1KD1 - chains A and N of the 30 polymer chains in the assembly; structure by X-ray diffraction, 3.00 A resolution.

# Chain A
Molecule: 23S RRNA
Organism: Haloarcula marismortui
Sequence (2922 nucleotides; each row starts with the number of its first residue):
     2 UUGGCUACUAUGCCAGCUGGUGGAUUGCUCGGCUCAGGCGCUGAUGAAGG
    52 ACGUGCCAAGCUGCGAUAAGCCAUGGGGAGCCGCACGGAGGCGAAGAACC
   102 AUGGAUUUCCGAAUGAGAAUCUCUCUAACAAUUGCUUCGCGCAAUGAGGA
   152 ACCCCGAGAACUGAAACAUCUCAGUAUCGGGAGGAACAGAAAACGCAAUG
   202 UGAUGUCGUUAGUAACCGCGAGUGAACGCGAUACAGCCCAAACCGAAGCC
   252 CUCACGGGCAAUGUGGUGUCAGGGCUACCUCUCAUCAGCCGACCGUCUCG
   302 ACGAAGUCUCUUGGAACAGAGCGUGAUACAGGGUGACAACCCCGUACUCG
   352 AGACCAGUACGACGUGCGGUAGUGCCAGAGUAGCGGGGGUUGGAUAUCCC
   402 UCGCGAAUAACGCAGGCAUCGACUGCGAAGGCUAAACACAACCUGAGACC
   452 GAUAGUGAACAAGUAGUGUGAACGAACGCUGCAAAGUACCCUCAGAAGGG
   502 AGGCGAAAUAGAGCAUGAAAUCAGUUGGCGAUCGAGCGACAGGGCAUACA
   552 AGGUCCCUCGACGAAUGACCGACGCGCGAGCGUCCAGUAAGACUCACGGG
   602 AAGCCGAUGUUCUGUCGUACGUUUUGAAAAACGAGCCAGGGAGUGUGUCU
   652 GCAUGGCAAGUCUAACCGGAGUAUCCGGGGAGGCACAGGGAAACCGACAU
   702 GGCCGCAGGGCUUUGCCCGAGGGCCGCCGUCUUCAAGGGCGGGGAGCCAU
   752 GUGGACACGACCCGAAUCCGGACGAUCUACGCAUGGACAAGAUGAAGCGU
   802 GCCGAAAGGCACGUGGAAGUCUGUUAGAGUUGGUGUCCUACAAUACCCUC
   852 UCGUGAUCUAUGUGUAGGGGUGAAAGGCCCAUCGAGUCCGGCAACAGCUG
   902 GUUCCAAUCGAAACAUGUCGAAGCAUGACCUCCGCCGAGGUAGUCUGUGA
   952 GGUAGAGCGACCGAUUGGUGUGUCCGCCUCCGAGAGGAGUCGGCACACCU
  1002 GUCAAACUCCAAACUUACAGACGCCGUUUGACGCGGGGAUUCCGGUGCGC
  1052 GGGGUAAGCCUGUGUACCAGGAGGGGAACAACCCAGAGAUAGGUUAAGGU
  1102 CCCCAAGUGUGGAUUAAGUGUAAUCCUCUGAAGGUGGUCUCGAGCCCUAG
  1152 ACAGCCGGGAGGUGAGCUUAGAAGCAGCUACCCUCUAAGAAAAGCGUAAC
  1202 AGCUUACCGGCCGAGGUUUGAGGCGCCCAAAAUGAUCGGGACUCAAAUCC
  1252 ACCACCGAGACCUGUCCGUACCACUCAUACUGGUAAUCGAGUAGAUUGGC
  1302 GCUCUAAUUGGAUGGAAGUAGGGGUGAAAACUCCUAUGGACCGAUUAGUG
  1352 ACGAAAAUCCUGGCCAUAGUAGCAGCGAUAGUCGGGUGAGAACCCCGACG
  1402 GCCUAAUGGAUAAGGGUUCCUCAGCACUGCUGAUCAGCUGAGGGUUAGCC
  1452 GGUCCUAAGUCAUACCGCAACUCGACUAUGACGAAAUGGGAAACGGGUUA
  1502 AUAUUCCCGUGCCACUAUGCAGUGAAAGUUGACGCCCUGGGGUCGAUCAC
  1552 GCUGGGCAUUCGCCCAGUCGAACCGUCCAACUCCGUGGAAGCCGUAAUGG
  1602 CAGGAAGCGGACGAACGGCGGCAUAGGGAAACGUGAUUCAACCUGGGGCC
  1652 CAUGAAAAGACGAGCAUAGUGUCCGUACCGAGAACCGACACAGGUGUCCA
  1702 UGGCGGCGAAAGCCAAGGCCUGUCGGGAGCAACCAACGUUAGGGAAUUCG
  1752 GCAAGUUAGUCCCGUACCUUCGGAAGAAGGGAUGCCUGCUCCGGAACGGA
  1802 GCAGGUCGCAGUGACUCGGAAGCUCGGACUGUCUAGUAACAACAUAGGUG
  1852 ACCGCAAAUCCGCAAGGACUCGUACGGUCACUGAAUCCUGCCCAGUGCAG
  1902 GUAUCUGAACACCUCGUACAAGAGGACGAAGGACCUGUCAACGGCGGGGG
  1952 UAACUAUGACCCUCUUAAGGUAGCGUAGUACCUUGCCGCAUCAGUAGCGG
  2002 CUUGCAUGAAUGGAUUAACCAGAGCUUCACUGUCCCAACGUUGGGCCCGG
  2052 UGAACUGUACAUUCCAGUGCGGAGUCUGGAGACACCCAGGGGGAAGCGAA
  2102 GACCCUAUGGAGCUUUACUGCAGGCUGUCGCUGAGACGUGGUCGCCGAUG
  2152 UGCAGCAUAGGUAGGAGACACUACACAGGUACCCGCGCUAGCGGGCCACC
  2202 GAGUCAACAGUGAAAUACUACCCGUCGGUGACUGCGACUCUCACUCCGGG
  2252 AGGAGGACACCGAUAGCCGGGCAGUUUGACUGGGGCGGUACGCGCUCGAA
  2302 AAGAUAUCGAGCGCGCCCUAUGGCUAUCUCAGCCGGGACAGAGACCCGGC
  2352 GAAGAGUGCAAGAGCAAAAGAUAGCUUGACAGUGUUCUUCCCAACGAGGA
  2402 ACGCUGACGCGAAAGCGUGGUCUAGCGAACCAAUUAGCCUGCUUGAUGCG
  2452 GGCAAUUGAUGACAGAAAAGCUACCCUAGGGAUAACAGAGUCGUCACUCG
  2502 CAAGAGCACAUAUCGACCGAGUGGCUUGCUACCUCGAUGUCGGUUCCCUC
  2552 CAUCCUGCCCGUGCAGAAGCGGGCAAGGGUGAGGUUGUUCGCCUAUUAAA
  2602 GGAGGUCGUGAGCUGGGUUUAGACCGUCGUGAGACAGGUCGGCUGCUAUC
  2652 UACUGGGUGUGUAAUGGUGUCUGACAAGAACGACCGUAUAGUACGAGAGG
  2702 AACUACGGUUGGUGGCCACUGGUGUACCGGUUGUUCGAGAGAGCACGUGC
  2752 CGGGUAGCCACGCCACACGGGGUAAGAGCUGAACGCAUCUAAGCUCGAAA
  2802 CCCACUUGGAAAAGAGACACCGCCGAGGUCCCGCGUACAAGACGCGGUCG
  2852 AUAGACUCGGGGUGUGCGCGUCGAGGUAACGAGACGUUAAGCCCACGAGC
  2902 ACUAACAGACCAAAGCCAUCAU
Not modelled in the structure: 2-9, 126-127, 715, 971-998, 1560, 1952-1963, 2137-2236, 2339-2343, 2665-2666, 2915-2923
Differences from the reference sequence: conflict C560 (U3155 in 3377779)
Covalently attached groups: spiramycin i (SPR) linked to A2103
Metal / ion sites: Mg2+ site 1 near G28 (its only coordinating residue here); Na+ site 1: C40, G41; Na+ site 2: G56, A59, G61; Na+ site 3 near U108 (its only coordinating residue here); Mg2+ site 2 near U115 (its only coordinating residue here); Na+ site 4: C141, G142; Na+ site 5 near U146 (its only coordinating residue here); Mg2+ site 3: C162, U2276; K+ site 1: C162, U163, U172; Mg2+ site 4: A165, A167, C168; Na+ site 6: A165, A166; Mg2+ site 5: A166, G219; 61 more Na+ sites not listed; 99 more Mg2+ sites not listed; 1 more K+ sites not listed
Ligand contacts: spiramycin i (SPR): C839, G2099, A2100, G2102, A2538, G2540, G2646

# Chain N
Protein: Ribosomal protein L15E
Organism: Haloarcula marismortui
Chain sequence (194 residues; row label = number of the first residue in the row):
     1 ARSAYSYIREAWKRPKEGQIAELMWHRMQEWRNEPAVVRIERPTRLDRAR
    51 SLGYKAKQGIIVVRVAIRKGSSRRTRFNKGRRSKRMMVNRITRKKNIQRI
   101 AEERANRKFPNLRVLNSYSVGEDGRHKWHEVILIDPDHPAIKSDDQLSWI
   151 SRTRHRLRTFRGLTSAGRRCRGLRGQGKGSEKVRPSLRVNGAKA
Metal / ion sites: Na+ site 1: Asn106, Phe109, Pro110, Leu112; Na+ site 2: Lys193 (shared with U391(A) of chain A)

# How chain A and chain N interact
Pairs across the interface (272):
  G44(A) - Arg156(N)  base contact
  U133(A) - Lys108(N)  hydrogen bond to the sugar
  U133(A) - Pro110(N)  base contact
  U134(A) - Lys108(N)  phosphate contact
  U134(A) - Phe109(N)  sugar contact
  U134(A) - Asn111(N)  hydrogen bond to the sugar
  G135(A) - Arg39(N)  salt bridge to the phosphate
  G135(A) - Ile61(N)  phosphate contact
  G135(A) - Phe109(N)  phosphate contact
  G135(A) - Asn111(N)  hydrogen bond to the sugar
  G135(A) - Leu112(N)  sugar contact
  G135(A) - Asp135(N)  hydrogen bond to the sugar
  C136(A) - Arg39(N)  salt bridge to the phosphate
  C136(A) - Gln58(N)  phosphate contact
  C136(A) - His138(N)  hydrogen bond to the sugar
  U137(A) - Gln58(N)  phosphate contact
  A145(A) - Asn111(N)  base contact
  A145(A) - Asp137(N)  hydrogen bond to the sugar
  U146(A) - Pro110(N)  sugar contact
  C154(A) - Arg188(N)  salt bridge to the phosphate
  C155(A) - Arg161(N)  hydrogen bond to the sugar
  C155(A) - Arg171(N)  hydrogen bond to the phosphate
  C155(A) - Ser186(N)  hydrogen bond to the phosphate
  C155(A) - Arg188(N)  salt bridge to the phosphate
  C155(A) - Val189(N)  phosphate contact
  C156(A) - Arg99(N)  hydrogen bond to the phosphate
  C156(A) - Phe160(N)  sugar contact
  C156(A) - Arg161(N)  sugar contact
  C156(A) - Arg171(N)  salt bridge to the phosphate
  C156(A) - Ser186(N)  phosphate contact
  C156(A) - Leu187(N)  hydrogen bond to the phosphate
  C156(A) - Arg188(N)  hydrogen bond to the phosphate
  G157(A) - Lys95(N)  hydrogen bond to the sugar
  G157(A) - Arg99(N)  salt bridge to the phosphate
  G157(A) - Leu187(N)  phosphate contact
  A158(A) - Arg93(N)  hydrogen bond to the phosphate
  A158(A) - Lys94(N)  hydrogen bond to the phosphate
  G159(A) - Arg74(N)  salt bridge to the phosphate
  G159(A) - Arg93(N)  salt bridge to the phosphate
  A160(A) - Arg81(N)  sugar contact
  A160(A) - Arg85(N)  phosphate contact
  A161(A) - Gly80(N)  sugar contact
  A161(A) - Arg81(N)  phosphate contact
  A161(A) - Arg82(N)  salt bridge to the phosphate
  A169(A) - Ser83(N)  phosphate contact
  U170(A) - Arg82(N)  salt bridge to the phosphate
  U170(A) - Ser83(N)  hydrogen bond to the phosphate
  U170(A) - Lys84(N)  hydrogen bond to the phosphate
  C171(A) - Arg82(N)  salt bridge to the phosphate
  C171(A) - Lys84(N)  phosphate contact
  U172(A) - Arg82(N)  hydrogen bond to the base
  C173(A) - Arg82(N)  base contact
  A174(A) - Arg85(N)  base contact
  G175(A) - Lys94(N)  hydrogen bond to the base
  G175(A) - Gly191(N)  sugar contact
  G175(A) - Ala192(N)  sugar contact
  G175(A) - Lys193(N)  salt bridge to the phosphate
  U176(A) - Gly191(N)  phosphate contact
  G181(A) - Arg107(N)  hydrogen bond to the sugar
  G181(A) - Phe160(N)  hydrogen bond to the base
  G182(A) - Leu157(N)  phosphate contact
  A183(A) - Arg156(N)  sugar contact
  A183(A) - Leu157(N)  sugar contact
  A183(A) - Arg161(N)  hydrogen bond to the sugar
  G184(A) - Thr153(N)  phosphate contact
  G184(A) - Arg156(N)  salt bridge to the phosphate
  A187(A) - Arg154(N)  salt bridge to the phosphate
  A187(A) - Arg161(N)  phosphate contact
  C188(A) - Arg154(N)  phosphate contact
  C188(A) - Arg161(N)  salt bridge to the phosphate
  C188(A) - Leu163(N)  phosphate contact
  C188(A) - Arg171(N)  hydrogen bond to the phosphate
  C188(A) - Pro185(N)  hydrogen bond to the sugar
  C188(A) - Ser186(N)  sugar contact
  A189(A) - Leu163(N)  phosphate contact
  A189(A) - Arg168(N)  salt bridge to the phosphate
  A189(A) - Arg171(N)  salt bridge to the phosphate
  A189(A) - Leu173(N)  sugar contact
  A189(A) - Arg184(N)  hydrogen bond to the phosphate
  A189(A) - Pro185(N)  sugar contact
  G190(A) - Leu173(N)  phosphate contact
  G190(A) - Gln176(N)  phosphate contact
  G190(A) - Arg184(N)  salt bridge to the phosphate
  A191(A) - Gln176(N)  hydrogen bond to the phosphate
  A192(A) - Gln176(N)  hydrogen bond to the phosphate
  A193(A) - Arg174(N)  phosphate contact
  A193(A) - Gln176(N)  hydrogen bond to the phosphate
  A194(A) - Gln176(N)  sugar contact
  A194(A) - Gly177(N)  phosphate contact
  C195(A) - Gly177(N)  phosphate contact
  C195(A) - Lys178(N)  hydrogen bond to the phosphate
  A204(A) - Gln176(N)  sugar contact
  U205(A) - Arg184(N)  phosphate contact
  G206(A) - Arg184(N)  phosphate contact
  G206(A) - Pro185(N)  phosphate contact
  U207(A) - Pro185(N)  phosphate contact
  A226(A) - Glu181(N)  sugar contact
  A226(A) - Lys182(N)  sugar contact
  A227(A) - Glu181(N)  sugar contact
  C240(A) - Gln146(N)  hydrogen bond to the phosphate
  A241(A) - Arg50(N)  sugar contact
  A241(A) - Ser51(N)  sugar contact
  A241(A) - Gln146(N)  phosphate contact
  A242(A) - Ser3(N)  phosphate contact
  A242(A) - Tyr5(N)  phosphate contact
  A242(A) - Arg50(N)  salt bridge to the phosphate
  A243(A) - Ala1(N)  hydrogen bond to the phosphate
  A243(A) - Ser3(N)  phosphate contact
  C244(A) - Ala1(N)  hydrogen bond to the phosphate
  C250(A) - Ala140(N)  sugar contact
  C251(A) - Gln58(N)  sugar contact
  C251(A) - Pro139(N)  phosphate contact
  C251(A) - Ala140(N)  sugar contact
  C251(A) - Ser143(N)  phosphate contact
  C252(A) - Pro139(N)  phosphate contact
  G259(A) - Gln58(N)  base contact
  C260(A) - Gln58(N)  sugar contact
  A261(A) - Arg42(N)  salt bridge to the phosphate
  A261(A) - Ala56(N)  sugar contact
  A262(A) - Arg42(N)  salt bridge to the phosphate
  U263(A) - Arg42(N)  hydrogen bond to the sugar
  U263(A) - Leu46(N)  phosphate contact
  G264(A) - Tyr5(N)  hydrogen bond to the phosphate
  G264(A) - Leu46(N)  phosphate contact
  G264(A) - Arg50(N)  salt bridge to the phosphate
  G264(A) - Ala56(N)  sugar contact
  U265(A) - Arg50(N)  salt bridge to the phosphate
  U265(A) - Lys55(N)  phosphate contact
  U265(A) - Ala56(N)  hydrogen bond to the phosphate
  U265(A) - Lys57(N)  phosphate contact
  G266(A) - Lys55(N)  salt bridge to the phosphate
  G266(A) - Lys57(N)  salt bridge to the phosphate
  G266(A) - Asp144(N)  phosphate contact
  C376(A) - Ala1(N)  hydrogen bond to the sugar
  C377(A) - Arg2(N)  phosphate contact
  A378(A) - Arg9(N)  salt bridge to the phosphate
  G379(A) - Arg9(N)  sugar contact
  G379(A) - Arg48(N)  phosphate contact
  G379(A) - Ser51(N)  hydrogen bond to the base
  A380(A) - Arg9(N)  phosphate contact
  A380(A) - Trp12(N)  sugar contact
  A380(A) - Lys13(N)  base contact
  A380(A) - Arg48(N)  salt bridge to the phosphate
  G381(A) - Lys13(N)  base contact
  G381(A) - Pro15(N)  base contact
  G381(A) - Arg45(N)  salt bridge to the phosphate
  G381(A) - Arg48(N)  salt bridge to the phosphate
  A383(A) - Arg174(N)  salt bridge to the phosphate
  G388(A) - Arg90(N)  sugar contact
  G388(A) - Thr92(N)  base contact
  G389(A) - Arg90(N)  salt bridge to the phosphate
  G389(A) - Ile91(N)  sugar contact
  G390(A) - Lys84(N)  salt bridge to the phosphate
  G390(A) - Ala194(N)  base contact
  U391(A) - Lys84(N)  salt bridge to the phosphate
  U391(A) - Arg85(N)  salt bridge to the phosphate
  U391(A) - Lys193(N)  hydrogen bond to the sugar
  U392(A) - Lys182(N)  sugar contact
  U392(A) - Lys193(N)  sugar contact
  G393(A) - Glu181(N)  base contact
  G393(A) - Lys182(N)  hydrogen bond to the base
  G394(A) - Lys178(N)  base contact
  G394(A) - Gly179(N)  base contact
  G394(A) - Glu181(N)  hydrogen bond to the base
  G394(A) - Lys182(N)  hydrogen bond to the base
  U398(A) - Gly179(N)  hydrogen bond to the sugar
  C399(A) - Gly172(N)  phosphate contact
  C399(A) - Lys178(N)  phosphate contact
  C399(A) - Gly179(N)  sugar contact
  C399(A) - Ala194(N)  sugar contact
  C400(A) - Lys94(N)  hydrogen bond to the sugar
  C400(A) - Arg169(N)  phosphate contact
  C400(A) - Cys170(N)  sugar contact
  C400(A) - Gly172(N)  phosphate contact
  C401(A) - Thr92(N)  hydrogen bond to the base
  C401(A) - Arg93(N)  hydrogen bond to the sugar
  C401(A) - Lys94(N)  sugar contact
  C401(A) - Asn96(N)  phosphate contact
  U402(A) - Gly70(N)  sugar contact
  U402(A) - Thr92(N)  sugar contact
  U402(A) - Asn96(N)  phosphate contact
  U402(A) - Ile97(N)  hydrogen bond to the phosphate
  C403(A) - Lys69(N)  phosphate contact
  C403(A) - Gly70(N)  hydrogen bond to the phosphate
  C403(A) - Lys127(N)  salt bridge to the phosphate
  G404(A) - Lys69(N)  salt bridge to the phosphate
  G404(A) - Glu122(N)  phosphate contact
  C405(A) - Lys16(N)  salt bridge to the phosphate
  A407(A) - Arg14(N)  salt bridge to the phosphate
  U409(A) - Lys13(N)  hydrogen bond to the base
  G416(A) - Lys178(N)  salt bridge to the phosphate
  G417(A) - Lys178(N)  hydrogen bond to the sugar
  A430(A) - Arg48(N)  sugar contact
  G431(A) - Arg48(N)  salt bridge to the phosphate
  G431(A) - Ser51(N)  sugar contact
  G431(A) - Leu52(N)  hydrogen bond to the sugar
  G431(A) - Asn116(N)  hydrogen bond to the phosphate
  G431(A) - Arg169(N)  salt bridge to the phosphate
  G432(A) - Asn116(N)  hydrogen bond to the phosphate
  G432(A) - Trp149(N)  hydrogen bond to the sugar
  G432(A) - Ser165(N)  phosphate contact
  C433(A) - Trp149(N)  sugar contact
  C433(A) - Arg158(N)  salt bridge to the phosphate
  C433(A) - Arg168(N)  salt bridge to the phosphate
  U434(A) - His155(N)  salt bridge to the phosphate
  A435(A) - Arg154(N)  salt bridge to the phosphate
  C770(A) - Lys79(N)  phosphate contact
  C770(A) - Gly80(N)  hydrogen bond to the phosphate
  C770(A) - Arg81(N)  hydrogen bond to the phosphate
  G771(A) - Lys79(N)  salt bridge to the phosphate
  G771(A) - Arg81(N)  salt bridge to the phosphate
  G869(A) - Asn78(N)  sugar contact
  G869(A) - Lys79(N)  salt bridge to the phosphate
  G870(A) - Asn78(N)  hydrogen bond to the phosphate
  C1467(A) - Pro35(N)  phosphate contact
  C1467(A) - Ala36(N)  hydrogen bond to the phosphate
  G1468(A) - Ala36(N)  phosphate contact
  C1469(A) - Arg68(N)  salt bridge to the phosphate
  C1469(A) - Arg73(N)  phosphate contact
  C1469(A) - Arg104(N)  salt bridge to the phosphate
  A1470(A) - Arg68(N)  salt bridge to the phosphate
  A1470(A) - Ser72(N)  phosphate contact
  A1470(A) - Arg73(N)  hydrogen bond to the phosphate
  A1470(A) - Arg93(N)  salt bridge to the phosphate
  A1470(A) - Lys95(N)  hydrogen bond to the sugar
  A1470(A) - Ile100(N)  sugar contact
  A1471(A) - Ile100(N)  phosphate contact
  A1471(A) - Arg104(N)  salt bridge to the phosphate
  A1471(A) - Arg107(N)  phosphate contact
  C1472(A) - Arg107(N)  salt bridge to the phosphate
  C1864(A) - Arg73(N)  sugar contact
  C1864(A) - Arg74(N)  sugar contact
  C1864(A) - Thr75(N)  phosphate contact
  G2121(A) - Arg76(N)  base contact
  G2121(A) - Ser83(N)  sugar contact
  G2121(A) - Met86(N)  base contact
  C2122(A) - Arg76(N)  hydrogen bond to the sugar
  C2122(A) - Met86(N)  hydrogen bond to the sugar
  A2123(A) - Arg76(N)  sugar contact
  A2123(A) - Val88(N)  phosphate contact
  A2123(A) - Asn89(N)  hydrogen bond to the phosphate
  G2124(A) - Asn89(N)  phosphate contact
  G2131(A) - Lys16(N)  phosphate contact
  G2131(A) - Gly124(N)  hydrogen bond to the base
  C2132(A) - Lys16(N)  salt bridge to the phosphate
  C2132(A) - Asp123(N)  sugar contact
  C2132(A) - Gly124(N)  hydrogen bond to the sugar
  C2243(A) - Trp25(N)  sugar contact
  A2244(A) - Trp25(N)  sugar contact
  A2244(A) - Gln29(N)  sugar contact
  A2244(A) - Arg32(N)  hydrogen bond to the phosphate
  C2245(A) - Gln29(N)  phosphate contact
  C2245(A) - Arg32(N)  salt bridge to the phosphate
  U2246(A) - Arg125(N)  salt bridge to the phosphate
  C2262(A) - Gly124(N)  base contact
  C2262(A) - Arg125(N)  sugar contact
  G2263(A) - Lys69(N)  sugar contact
  G2263(A) - Gly70(N)  phosphate contact
  G2263(A) - Ser71(N)  phosphate contact
  G2263(A) - Arg73(N)  sugar contact
  A2264(A) - Ser71(N)  hydrogen bond to the phosphate
  U2265(A) - Arg90(N)  phosphate contact
  A2266(A) - Arg90(N)  salt bridge to the phosphate
  G2272(A) - Arg76(N)  base contact
  C2273(A) - Arg76(N)  hydrogen bond to the base
  A2274(A) - Phe77(N)  sugar contact
  A2274(A) - Gly80(N)  phosphate contact
  A2274(A) - Arg81(N)  hydrogen bond to the sugar
  A2274(A) - Met86(N)  base contact
  G2275(A) - Gly80(N)  phosphate contact
  G2275(A) - Arg81(N)  sugar contact
  G2275(A) - Met86(N)  sugar contact
Other interface residues (no listed pair), chain A (130 interface residues in all): A144, G225, C239, G269, A288, A408, G868, A1865, U2133
Other interface residues (no listed pair), chain N (123 interface residues in all): Tyr54, Gly59, Ala66, Met87, Glu103, Ser119, Asp145, Gly162, Val183

# In short
The interface between chain A and chain N involves 130 residues on one side and 123 on the other, with 68
hydrogen bonds and 58 salt bridges. Among the polar pairs are U172(A)-Arg82(N), G175(A)-Lys94(N) and
G181(A)-Phe160(N). Spiramycin i is covalently linked to A2103(A).
Chain A is 23S RRNA and chain N is Ribosomal protein L15E, both from Haloarcula marismortui; the structure,
Co-crystal Structure of Spiramycin bound to the 50S Ribosomal Subunit of Haloarcula marismortui, was
determined by X-ray diffraction together with 1K8A, 1K9M and 1M1K from the same study.
